7N9C - chains A and B of the 5 polymer chains in the assembly; structure by electron microscopy, 3.71 A resolution.

[Chain A (and B)]
Name: Spike glycoprotein
From: Severe acute respiratory syndrome coronavirus 2
Notes: chain B of this document is another copy of the same molecule, construct and numbering; everything in this record applies to it too
Reference sequence: P0DTC2 (SPIKE_SARS2); residues 93-1300 here correspond to UniProt positions 1-1208 (UniProt number = residue number - 92)
Amino-acid sequence (1380 residues; numbered 1 to 1380; the number before each row is that of its first residue):
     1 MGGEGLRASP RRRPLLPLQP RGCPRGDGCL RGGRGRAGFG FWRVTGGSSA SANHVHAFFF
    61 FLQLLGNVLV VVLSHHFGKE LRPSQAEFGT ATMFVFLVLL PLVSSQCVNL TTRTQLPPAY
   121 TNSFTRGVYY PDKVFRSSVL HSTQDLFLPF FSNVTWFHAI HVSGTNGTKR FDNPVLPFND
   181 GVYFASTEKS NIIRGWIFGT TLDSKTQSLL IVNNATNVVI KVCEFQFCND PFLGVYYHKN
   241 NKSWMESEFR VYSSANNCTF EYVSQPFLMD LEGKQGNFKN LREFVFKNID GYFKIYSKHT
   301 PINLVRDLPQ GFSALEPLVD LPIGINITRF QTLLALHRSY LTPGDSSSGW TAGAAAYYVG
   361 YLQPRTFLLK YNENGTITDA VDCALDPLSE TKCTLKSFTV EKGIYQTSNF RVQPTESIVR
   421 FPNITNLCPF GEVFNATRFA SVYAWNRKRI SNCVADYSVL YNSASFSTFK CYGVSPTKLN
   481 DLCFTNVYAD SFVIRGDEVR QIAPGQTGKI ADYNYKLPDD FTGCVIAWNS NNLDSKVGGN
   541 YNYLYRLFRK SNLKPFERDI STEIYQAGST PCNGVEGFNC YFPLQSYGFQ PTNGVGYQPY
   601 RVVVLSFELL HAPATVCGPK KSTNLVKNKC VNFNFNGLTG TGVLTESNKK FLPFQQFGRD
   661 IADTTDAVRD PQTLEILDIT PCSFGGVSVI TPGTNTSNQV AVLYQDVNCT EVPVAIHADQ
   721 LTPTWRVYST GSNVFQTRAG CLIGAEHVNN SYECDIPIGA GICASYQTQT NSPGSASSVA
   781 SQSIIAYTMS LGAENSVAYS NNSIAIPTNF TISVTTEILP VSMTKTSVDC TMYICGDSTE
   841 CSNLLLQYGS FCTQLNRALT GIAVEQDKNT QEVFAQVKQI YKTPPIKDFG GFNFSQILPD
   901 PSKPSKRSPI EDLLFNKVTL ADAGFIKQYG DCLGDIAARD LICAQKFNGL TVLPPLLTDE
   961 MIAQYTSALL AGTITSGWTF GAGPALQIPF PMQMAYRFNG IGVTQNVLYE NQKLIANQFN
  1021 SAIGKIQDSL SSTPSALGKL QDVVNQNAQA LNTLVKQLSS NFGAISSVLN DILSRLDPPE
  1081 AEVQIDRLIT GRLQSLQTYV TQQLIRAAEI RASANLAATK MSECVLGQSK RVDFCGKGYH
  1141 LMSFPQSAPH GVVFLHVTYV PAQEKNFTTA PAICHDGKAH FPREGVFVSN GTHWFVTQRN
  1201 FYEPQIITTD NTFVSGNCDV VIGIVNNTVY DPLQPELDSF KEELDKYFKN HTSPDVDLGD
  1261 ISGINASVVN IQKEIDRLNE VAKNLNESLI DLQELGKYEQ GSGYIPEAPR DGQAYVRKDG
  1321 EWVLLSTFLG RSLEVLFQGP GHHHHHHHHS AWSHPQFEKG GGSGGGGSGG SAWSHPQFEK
Disordered / not traced: 1-114, 159-172, 233-255, 265-278, 335-355, 548-583, 769-781, 920-944, 1241-1380 (chain B: 1-114, 159-172, 233-255, 265-278, 335-355, 425-628, 769-781, 920-944, 1241-1380)
Cystine bridges: C223-C258, C383-C393, C428-C453, C471-C524, C483-C617, C630-C682, C709-C741, C754-C763, C830-C852, C835-C841, C1124-C1135, C1174-C1218
Differences from the reference sequence: initiating methionine (1); expression tag (2-92, 1301-1380); engineered mutation G774 (Arg682 in P0DTC2), S775 (Arg683 in P0DTC2), S777 (Arg685 in P0DTC2), P909 (Phe817 in P0DTC2), P984 (Ala892 in P0DTC2), P991 (Ala899 in P0DTC2), P1034 (Ala942 in P0DTC2), P1078 (Lys986 in P0DTC2), P1079 (Val987 in P0DTC2)
Curated features (UniProtKB/Swiss-Prot):
  - region: N372 to C393 (Putative superantigen), R495 to D497 (Integrin-binding motif), N540 to F548 (Immunodominant HLA epitope recognized by the CD8+), P773, A776 (Putative superantigen), S908 to Y929 (Fusion peptide 1), K927 to F947 (Fusion peptide 2), D1255 to E1294 (Heptad repeat 2)
  - site: R907, S908 (Cleavage)
  - glycosylation: N109 (N-linked (GlcNAc...) (complex) asparagine), N153 (N-linked (GlcNAc...) (hybrid) asparagine), N166 (N-linked (GlcNAc...) (complex) asparagine), N214 (N-linked (GlcNAc...) (hybrid) asparagine), N241 (N-linked (GlcNAc...) (complex) asparagine), N257 (N-linked (GlcNAc...) (complex) asparagine), N326 (N-linked (GlcNAc...) (high mannose) asparagine), N374 (N-linked (GlcNAc...) (complex) asparagine), T415 (O-linked (GalNAc) threonine), S417 (O-linked (HexNAc...) serine), N423 (N-linked (GlcNAc...) (complex) asparagine), N435 (N-linked (GlcNAc...) (complex) asparagine), N695 (N-linked (GlcNAc...) (hybrid) asparagine), N708 (N-linked (GlcNAc...) (complex) asparagine), N749 (N-linked (GlcNAc...) (complex) asparagine), T768 (O-linked (GlcNAc...) threonine), T770 (O-linked (GlcNAc...) threonine), N801 (N-linked (GlcNAc...) (high mannose) asparagine), N809 (N-linked (GlcNAc...) (hybrid) asparagine), N893 (N-linked (GlcNAc...) (hybrid) asparagine) and 6 more in UniProt

[Chain A / chain B interface]
Pairs across the interface - 141 pairs, chain A then chain B:
  N409(A) with D829(B), hydrogen bond
  R411(A) with D829(B), salt bridge; M832(B)
  Q413(A) with D837(B), hydrogen bond
  R449(A) with T259(B)
  N452(A) with P322(B)
  P613(A) with G291(B); I323(B); G324(B)
  T615(A) with P322(B)
  T639(A) with N1070(B)
  K650(A) with F135(B); N374(B)
  F651(A) with F135(B), hydrophobic
  L652(A) with Y130(B), hydrophobic
  F654(A) with Y130(B), hydrophobic; K133(B), hydrogen bond (backbone-side chain); P317(B), hydrophobic
  Q655(A) with K133(B); V134(B), hydrogen bond (side chain-backbone); F135(B)
  Q656(A) with K133(B), hydrogen bond (backbone-backbone)
  F657(A) with K133(B), hydrogen bond (backbone-backbone); V134(B), hydrophobic; F135(B), hydrogen bond (backbone-backbone)
  G658(A) with F135(B)
  R659(A) with V134(B); F135(B), hydrogen bond (backbone-backbone)
  I661(A) with N1052(B)
  T664(A) with K946(B)
  T665(A) with K946(B), hydrogen bond (backbone-side chain)
  D666(A) with K946(B), salt bridge
  P681(A) with K946(B)
  F684(A) with M832(B), hydrophobic; F947(B), hydrophobic; G949(B); L950(B)
  A739(A) with P954(B), hydrophobic
  P757(A) with L956(B), hydrophobic
  A760(A) with P955(B), hydrogen bond (backbone-backbone); L956(B); T958(B)
  G761(A) with L956(B), hydrogen bond (backbone-backbone); T958(B); M961(B)
  I762(A) with L956(B)
  M789(A) with M961(B), hydrophobic
  L791(A) with I880(B); M961(B); Q964(B); Y965(B), hydrophobic
  G792(A) with K878(B); I880(B)
  A793(A) with Q879(B); I880(B), hydrogen bond (backbone-backbone)
  E794(A) with I880(B); K882(B)
  N795(A) with Q879(B); I880(B), hydrogen bond (backbone-backbone); Y881(B); K882(B), hydrogen bond (backbone-backbone)
  V797(A) with Y881(B), hydrophobic; A985(B), hydrophobic; Q987(B)
  Y799(A) with P884(B), hydrophobic; D888(B), hydrogen bond (side chain-backbone); F889(B); T975(B); I988(B); P989(B), hydrophobic; F990(B)
  S800(A) with P989(B)
  N801(A) with P989(B)
  S803(A) with Q987(B); P989(B)
  I804(A) with Q987(B); I988(B), hydrophobic; P989(B)
  A805(A) with L986(B); Q987(B), hydrogen bond (backbone-backbone)
  P807(A) with L986(B)
  Q1049(A) with R857(B)
  T1053(A) with S850(B); Q854(B), hydrogen bond
  Q1057(A) with G849(B); S850(B), hydrogen bond (side chain-backbone); F851(B)
  S1060(A) with G849(B)
  N1061(A) with Q847(B)
  F1062(A) with Q847(B), hydrogen bond (backbone-backbone); Y848(B)
  G1063(A) with Q847(B); Y848(B)
  R1087(A) with Y848(B); D1086(B), salt bridge
  Q1094(A) with F851(B); L1093(B); Q1097(B), hydrogen bond
  S1095(A) with F851(B)
  T1098(A) with F851(B); Q1097(B), hydrogen bond
  Q1102(A) with L1104(B)
  I1105(A) with L1104(B), hydrophobic; I1105(B), hydrophobic
  E1109(A) with R1111(B), salt bridge
  R1131(A) with T1119(B); E1123(B), salt bridge; R1131(B)
  V1132(A) with S1122(B); E1123(B); L1126(B); G1127(B)
  D1133(A) with G981(B); L1126(B)
  K1137(A) with F980(B); G981(B)
  G1138(A) with A982(B)
  Y1139(A) with W978(B); A982(B)
  P1161(A) with A982(B); P984(B)
  E1164(A) with P984(B); L986(B)
  N1166(A) with Q987(B)
  T1169(A) with M992(B)
  P1171(A) with Y1009(B), hydrophobic
  F1181(A) with N1006(B); Y1009(B), hydrophobic
  P1182(A) with Q1005(B)
  V1186(A) with M992(B), hydrophobic; Y996(B)
  R1199(A) with Y996(B); N999(B)
  F1213(A) with T1004(B)
  S1215(A) with N1006(B), hydrogen bond; E1203(B)
  V1220(A) with Y1009(B); E1010(B)
  V1221(A) with Y1009(B), hydrophobic
  I1222(A) with Q1012(B)
  L1237(A) with E1236(B)
Also at the interface, not in a pair above, chain A (96 interface residues in all): Q406, L638, K649, A662, I679, Q705, R738, I758, G759, C763, S796, A798, K1039, T1101, F1134, V1160, A1170, R1183, G1216
Also at the interface, not in a pair above, chain B (96 interface residues in all): D132, R136, V139, F260, Y292, E316, G375, A858, T860, E865, K868, N948, T951, L953, T979, G983, V1055, D1071, T1101

[Overview]
The chain A/chain B interface involves 96 residues from each chain; the contacts include 22 hydrogen bonds and
5 salt bridges. Among the polar pairs are R411(A)-D829(B), D666(A)-K946(B) and R1087(A)-D1086(B).
Both chains are Spike glycoprotein (Severe acute respiratory syndrome coronavirus 2). Entry 7N9C (Potent
neutralizing nanobodies resist convergent circulating variants of SARS-CoV-2 by targeting novel and conserved
epitopes-CovS with ...) was determined by electron microscopy, deposited together with 7MDW, 7ME7, 7MEJ, 7N9B,
7N9E and 7N9T.
